4MC5 - chains A and C of the 3 polymer chains in the assembly; structure by X-ray diffraction, 2.24 A resolution.

Chain A (and C):
Protein: Hemagglutinin
Source organism: Influenza A virus
Notes: chain C of this document is another copy of the same molecule, construct and numbering; everything in this record applies to it too
Amino-acid sequence (510 residues; each row starts with the number of its first residue):
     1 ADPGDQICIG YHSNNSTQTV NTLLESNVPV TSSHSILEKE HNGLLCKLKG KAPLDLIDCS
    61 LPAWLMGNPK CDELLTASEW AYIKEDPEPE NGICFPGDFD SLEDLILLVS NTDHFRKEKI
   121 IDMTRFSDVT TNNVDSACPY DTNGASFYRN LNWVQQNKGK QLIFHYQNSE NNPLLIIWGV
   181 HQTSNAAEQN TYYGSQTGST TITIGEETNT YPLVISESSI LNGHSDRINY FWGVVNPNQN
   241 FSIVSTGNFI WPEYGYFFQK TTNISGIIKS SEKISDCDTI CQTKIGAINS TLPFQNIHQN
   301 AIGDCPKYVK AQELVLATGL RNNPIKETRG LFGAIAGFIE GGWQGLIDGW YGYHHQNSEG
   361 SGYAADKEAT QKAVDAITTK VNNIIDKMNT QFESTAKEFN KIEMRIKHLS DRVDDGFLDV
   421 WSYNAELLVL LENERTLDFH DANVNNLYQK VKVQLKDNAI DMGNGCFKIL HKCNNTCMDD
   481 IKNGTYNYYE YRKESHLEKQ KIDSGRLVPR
Disordered / not traced: 1-3, 326-333, 506-510 (chain C: 1-3, 327-331, 506-510)
Disulfide bonds: Cys-8/Cys-466, Cys-46/Cys-277, Cys-59/Cys-71, Cys-94/Cys-138, Cys-281/Cys-305, Cys-473/Cys-477
Glycans and other covalent adducts: N-acetylglucosamine (NAG) linked to Asn-15, Asn-263, Asn-289, Asn-474; glycan linked to Asn-240
Ligand contacts: alpha-L-fucopyranose (FUC): Thr-262, Gln-391, Phe-392

How chain A and chain C interact:
Contacting residue pairs - 79 pairs, chain A then chain C:
  Thr-22(A) with Asn-383(C)
  Leu-23(A) with Thr-379(C); Lys-380(C), hydrogen bond (backbone-backbone); Asn-383(C), hydrogen bond (backbone-side chain); Glu-432(C); Arg-435(C)
  Leu-24(A) with Ala-376(C); Thr-379(C), hydrogen bond (backbone-side chain); Phe-439(C), hydrophobic
  Ser-218(A) with Thr-208(C)
  Ser-219(A) with Thr-203(C)
  Leu-221(A) with Glu-206(C)
  Lys-310(A) with Asn-389(C), hydrogen bond (side chain-backbone); Thr-390(C); Gln-391(C), hydrogen bond
  Lys-401(A) with Glu-207(C), salt bridge
  Ile-402(A) with Asp-104(C)
  Glu-403(A) with Asp-104(C)
  Met-404(A) with Asp-104(C), hydrogen bond (backbone-side chain); Leu-107(C)
  Arg-405(A) with Glu-103(C); Asp-104(C), salt bridge; Leu-107(C); Glu-398(C); Phe-399(C); Asn-400(C); Glu-403(C), salt bridge
  Ile-406(A) with Ile-406(C), hydrophobic
  His-408(A) with Leu-107(C); Ile-264(C); Ser-394(C); Ala-396(C), hydrogen bond (side chain-backbone)
  Leu-409(A) with Phe-399(C), hydrophobic; Ser-410(C)
  Arg-412(A) with Lys-397(C); Ser-410(C), hydrogen bond; Asp-414(C), salt bridge
  Val-413(A) with Val-413(C), hydrophobic; Phe-417(C)
  Asp-415(A) with Gln-391(C), hydrogen bond
  Gly-416(A) with Phe-417(C)
  Phe-417(A) with Phe-417(C)
  Leu-418(A) with Gln-391(C)
  Asp-419(A) with Lys-307(C), salt bridge; Asn-389(C); Thr-390(C); Gln-391(C), hydrogen bond (side chain-backbone); Trp-421(C)
  Val-420(A) with Phe-417(C), hydrophobic; Trp-421(C), hydrophobic
  Tyr-423(A) with Ile-384(C), hydrogen bond (side chain-backbone); Lys-387(C); Met-388(C); Trp-421(C), hydrophobic; Leu-428(C)
  Asn-424(A) with Asn-424(C)
  Glu-426(A) with Lys-387(C), salt bridge
  Leu-427(A) with Lys-387(C); Leu-428(C), hydrophobic
  Leu-430(A) with Asn-383(C)
  Leu-431(A) with Leu-431(C), hydrophobic; Glu-432(C); Arg-435(C)
  Glu-434(A) with Arg-435(C), salt bridge
  Arg-435(A) with Arg-435(C)
  Ile-460(A) with Lys-456(C); Tyr-489(C)
  Asp-461(A) with Val-453(C); Lys-456(C), hydrogen bond (backbone-side chain)
  Gly-463(A) with Val-453(C)
  Lys-468(A) with Tyr-489(C), hydrogen bond
  Lys-499(A) with Asp-457(C), salt bridge; Tyr-488(C); Arg-492(C)
  Ile-502(A) with Tyr-489(C), hydrophobic
  Asp-503(A) with Arg-492(C), salt bridge; Lys-493(C); His-496(C), salt bridge
  Ser-504(A) with Lys-493(C)
Interface residues without a listed pair, chain A (46 interface residues in all): Glu-25, Ser-26, Ser-216, Glu-217, Arg-227, Tyr-448, Met-462
Interface residues without a listed pair, chain C (52 interface residues in all): Thr-201, Thr-210, Phe-294, Asp-375, Leu-409, Val-420

In short:
Chain A and chain C form an interface of 46 and 52 residues respectively, with 13 hydrogen bonds and 10 salt
bridges. Polar contacts include Lys-401(A)/Glu-207(C), Arg-405(A)/Asp-104(C) and Arg-405(A)/Glu-403(C). Bound
to chain A: alpha-L-fucopyranose. N-acetylglucosamine is covalently linked to Asn-15(A), Asn-263(A),
Asn-289(A) and Asn-474(A).
Chain A and chain C are both Hemagglutinin (Influenza A virus); the structure, Crystal structure of a subtype
H18 hemagglutinin homologue from A/flat-faced bat/Peru/033/2010 (H18N11), was determined by X-ray diffraction
together with 4K3X, 4K3Y and 4MC7 from the same study.
